Entry 5A1X (electron microscopy, 23.00 A resolution (very low resolution: no residue pairs are listed; an interface is given only as per-side residue counts)); this record covers chains C and G of the 17 polymer chains in the assembly.

Chain C:
Protein: Coatomer subunit alpha
From: Mus musculus
Reference sequence: Q8CIE6 (COPA_MOUSE); residues 1-1224 here = UniProt positions 1-1224
Sequence (1262 residues; each row starts with the number of its first residue):
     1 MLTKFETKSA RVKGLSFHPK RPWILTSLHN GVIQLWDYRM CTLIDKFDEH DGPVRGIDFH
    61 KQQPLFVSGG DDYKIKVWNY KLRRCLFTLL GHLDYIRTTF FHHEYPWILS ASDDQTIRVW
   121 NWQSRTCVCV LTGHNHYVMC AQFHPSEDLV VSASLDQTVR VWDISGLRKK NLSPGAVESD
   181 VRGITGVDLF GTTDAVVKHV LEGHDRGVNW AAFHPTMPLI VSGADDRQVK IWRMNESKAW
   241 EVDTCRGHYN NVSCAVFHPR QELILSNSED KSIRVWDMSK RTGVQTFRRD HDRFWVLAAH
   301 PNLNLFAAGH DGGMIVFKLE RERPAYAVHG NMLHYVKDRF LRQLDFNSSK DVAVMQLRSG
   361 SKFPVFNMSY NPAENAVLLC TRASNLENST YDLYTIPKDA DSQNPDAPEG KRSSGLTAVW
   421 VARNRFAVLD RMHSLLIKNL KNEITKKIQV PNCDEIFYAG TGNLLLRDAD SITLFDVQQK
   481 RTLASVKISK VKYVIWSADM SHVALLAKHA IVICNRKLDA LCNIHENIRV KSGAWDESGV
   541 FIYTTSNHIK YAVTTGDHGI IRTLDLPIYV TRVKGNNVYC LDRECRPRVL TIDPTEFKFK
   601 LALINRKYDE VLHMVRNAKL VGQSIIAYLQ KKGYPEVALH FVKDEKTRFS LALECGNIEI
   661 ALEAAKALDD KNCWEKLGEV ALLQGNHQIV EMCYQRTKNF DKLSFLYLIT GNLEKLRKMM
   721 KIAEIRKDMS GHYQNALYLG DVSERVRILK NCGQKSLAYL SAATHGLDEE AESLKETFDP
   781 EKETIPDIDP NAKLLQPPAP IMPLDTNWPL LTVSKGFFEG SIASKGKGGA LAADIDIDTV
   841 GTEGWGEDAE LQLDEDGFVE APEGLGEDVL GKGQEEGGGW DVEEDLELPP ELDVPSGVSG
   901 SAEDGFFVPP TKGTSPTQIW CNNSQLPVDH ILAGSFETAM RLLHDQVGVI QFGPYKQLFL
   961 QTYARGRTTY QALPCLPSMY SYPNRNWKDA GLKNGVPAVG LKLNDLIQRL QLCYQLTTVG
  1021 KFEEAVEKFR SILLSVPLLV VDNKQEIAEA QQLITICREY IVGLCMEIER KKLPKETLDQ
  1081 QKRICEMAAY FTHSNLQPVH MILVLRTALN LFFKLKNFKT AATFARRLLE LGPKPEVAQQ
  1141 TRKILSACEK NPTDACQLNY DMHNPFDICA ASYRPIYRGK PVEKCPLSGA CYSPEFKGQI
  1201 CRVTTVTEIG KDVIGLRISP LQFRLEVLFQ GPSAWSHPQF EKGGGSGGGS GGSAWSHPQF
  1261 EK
Not modelled in the structure: 814-1262
Sequence notes: expression tag (1225-1262)

Chain G:
Protein: Coatomer subunit beta
From: Mus musculus
Reference sequence: Q9JIF7 (COPB_MOUSE); the author numbering skips numbers that UniProt does not, so the offset changes along the chain: 1-723 = UniProt 1-723; 739-968 = UniProt 724-953
Sequence (968 residues; each row starts with the number of its first residue; note: 15 numbers in that range are skipped by the numbering (no residue carries them; nothing is unmodelled there); numbers below 1 keep their minus sign (Met-14 is residue -14)):
   -14 MHHHHHHENL YFQGHMTAAE NVCYTLINVP MDSEPPSEIS LKNDLEKGDV KSKTEALKKV
    46 IIMILNGEKL PGLLMTIIRF VLPLQDHTIK KLLLVFWEIV PKTTPDGRLL HEMILVCDAY
   106 RKDLQHPNEF IRGSTLRFLC KLKEAELLEP LMPAIRACLE HRHSYVRRNA VLAIYTIYRN
   166 FEHLIPDAPE LIHDFLVNEK DASCKRNAFM MLIHADQDRA LDYLSTCIDQ VQTFGDILQL
   226 VIVELIYKVC HANPSERARF IRCIYNLLQS SSPAVKYEAA GTLVTLSSAP TAIKAAAQCY
   286 IDLIIKESDN NVKLIVLDRL VELKEHPAHE RVLQDLVMDI LRVLSTPDLE VRKKTLQLAL
   346 DLVSSRNVEE LVIVLKKEVI KTNNVSEHED TDKYRQLLVR TLHSCSVRFP DMAANVIPVL
   406 MEFLSDSNEA AAADVLEFVR EAIQRFDNLR MLIVEKMLEV FHAIKSVKIY RGALWILGEY
   466 CSTKEDIQSV MTEVRRSLGE IPIVESEIKK EAGELKPEEE ITVGPVQKLV TEMGTYATQS
   526 ALSSSRPTKK EEDRPPLRGF LLDGDFFVAA SLATTLTKIA LRYVALVQEK KKQNSFVAEA
   586 MLLMATILHL GKSSLPKKPI TDDDVDRISL CLKVLSECSP LMNDIFNKEC RQSLSQMLSA
   646 KLEEEKLSQK KESEKRNVTV QPDDPISFMQ LTAKNEMNCK EDQFQLSLLA AMGNTQRKEA
   706 ADPLASKLNK VTQLTGFS
   739 DPVYAEAYVH VNQYDIVLDV LVVNQTSDTL QNCTLELATL GDLKLVEKPS PLTLAPHDFA
   799 NIKANVKVAS TENGIIFGNI VYDVSGAASD RNCVVLSDIH IDIMDYIQPA TCTDAEFRQM
   859 WAEFEWENKV TVNTNMTDLN DYLQHILKST NMKCLTPEKA LSGYCGFMAA NLYARSIFGE
   919 DALANVSIEK PVHQGPDAAV TGHIRIRAKS QGMALSLGDK INLSQKKTSL
Not modelled in the structure: -14 to 15, 599-723
Sequence notes: expression tag (-14 to 0)
Swiss-Prot annotation at these positions:
  - modified residue: Thr2 (N-acetylthreonine), Lys494 (N6-acetyllysine)

Chain C / chain G interface:
At this resolution (23 A) residue pairs are not listed: 12 residues of chain C and 14 of chain G lie at the interface.

Overview:
Chain C and chain G form an interface of 12 and 14 residues respectively.
Here chain C is Coatomer subunit alpha and chain G is Coatomer subunit beta, both from Mus musculus. Entry
5A1X (The structure of the COPI coat linkage III) was determined by electron microscopy (same publication as
5A1U and 5A1W).
